5WU6 - chain A; structure by X-ray diffraction, 3.21 A resolution.

Chain A:
Name: Speckle targeted PIP5K1A-regulated poly(A) polymerase
Source organism: Homo sapiens
Notes: EC 2.7.7.19, 2.7.7.52
Reference sequence: Q9H6E5 (STPAP_HUMAN); numbering as in UniProt; present here: 54-223, 294-599
Amino-acid sequence (485 residues; each row starts with the number of its first residue; note: 70 numbers in that range are skipped by the numbering (no residue carries them; nothing is unmodelled there)):
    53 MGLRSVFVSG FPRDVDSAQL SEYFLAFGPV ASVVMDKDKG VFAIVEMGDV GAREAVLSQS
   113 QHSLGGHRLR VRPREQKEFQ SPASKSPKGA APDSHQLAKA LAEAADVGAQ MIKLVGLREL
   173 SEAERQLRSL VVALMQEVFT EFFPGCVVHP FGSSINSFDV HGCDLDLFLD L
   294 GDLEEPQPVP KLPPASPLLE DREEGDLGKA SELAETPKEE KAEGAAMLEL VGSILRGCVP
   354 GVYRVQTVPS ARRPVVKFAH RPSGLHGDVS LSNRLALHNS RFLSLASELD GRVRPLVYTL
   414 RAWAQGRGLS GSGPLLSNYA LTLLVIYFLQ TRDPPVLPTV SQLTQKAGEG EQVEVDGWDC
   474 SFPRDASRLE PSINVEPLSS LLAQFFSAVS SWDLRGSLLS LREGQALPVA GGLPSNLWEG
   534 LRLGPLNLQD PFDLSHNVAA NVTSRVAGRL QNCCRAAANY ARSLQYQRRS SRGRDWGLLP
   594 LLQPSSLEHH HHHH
Unresolved in the structure: 53-54, 127-144, 294-333, 598-607
Sequence notes: initiating methionine (53); engineered mutation A372 (Cys in Q9H6E5), A399 (Cys in Q9H6E5), A415 (Cys in Q9H6E5), A501 (Cys in Q9H6E5), S504 (Cys in Q9H6E5), A574 (Cys in Q9H6E5); expression tag (600-607)
Metal / ion sites: Mg2+ site 1: E189 (shared with 1 residue of chain D); Mg2+ site 2 near D216 (its only coordinating residue here)
From the paper describing this entry:
  - catalytic residues: D381 (proposed by the authors, not directly observed)

Summary:
The paper reports the catalytic residue D381.
Chain A is Speckle targeted PIP5K1A-regulated poly(A) polymerase (Homo sapiens); the structure, Crystal
structure of apo human Tut1, form IV, was determined by X-ray diffraction (same publication as 5WU1, 5WU2,
5WU3, 5WU4 and 5WU5).
